Entry 7X2T (electron microscopy, 3.69 A resolution); this record covers chains A and C of the 6 polymer chains in the assembly.

# Chain A
Molecule: Virion protein 1
Organism: Coxsackievirus B1
UniProt: W8GTF7 (W8GTF7_9ENTO); residues 1-278 here = UniProt positions 1-278
Chain sequence (278 residues; each row starts with the number of its first residue):
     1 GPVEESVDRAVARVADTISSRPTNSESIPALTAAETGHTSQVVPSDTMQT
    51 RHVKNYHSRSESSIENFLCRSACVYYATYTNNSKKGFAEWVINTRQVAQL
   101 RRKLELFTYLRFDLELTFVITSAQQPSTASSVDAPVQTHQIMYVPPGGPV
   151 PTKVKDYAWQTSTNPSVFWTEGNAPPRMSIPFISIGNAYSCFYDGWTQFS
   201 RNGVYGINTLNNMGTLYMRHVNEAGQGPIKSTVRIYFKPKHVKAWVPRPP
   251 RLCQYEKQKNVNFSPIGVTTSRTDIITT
Disordered / not traced: 1-11
Sequence notes: conflict Lys-84 (Glu in W8GTF7)

# Chain C
Molecule: VP3
Organism: Coxsackievirus B1
Notes: EC 3.4.22.29, 3.6.1.15, 3.4.22.28, 2.7.7.48
UniProt: L7UV52 (L7UV52_9ENTO); residues 1-238 here correspond to UniProt positions 333-570 (UniProt number = residue number + 332)
Chain sequence (238 residues; row label = number of the first residue in the row):
     1 GLPVMTTPGSTQFLTSDDFQSPSAMPQFDVTPEMQIPGRVNNLMEIAEVD
    51 SVVPVNNTEDNVSSLKAYQIPVQSNSDNGKQVFGFPLQPGANNVLNRTLL
   101 GEILNYYTHWSGSIKLTFMFCGSAMATGKFLLAYSPPGAGVPKNRKDAML
   151 GTHVIWDVGLQSSCVLCVPWISQTHYRYVVEDEYTAAGYVTCWYQTNIVV
   201 PADVQSSCDILCFVSACNDFSVRMLKDTPFIRQDTFYQ

# Chain A / chain C interface
Pairs across the interface (139):
  Ala-15(A) / Asp-219(C)
  Ala-30(A) / Cys-164(C)
  Ala-30(A) / Val-165(C)  hydrogen bond (backbone-backbone)
  Leu-31(A) / Ser-163(C)
  Thr-32(A) / Gln-161(C)
  Thr-32(A) / Ser-162(C)
  Thr-32(A) / Ser-163(C)  hydrogen bond (backbone-side chain)
  Thr-32(A) / Val-165(C)
  Ala-33(A) / Ser-163(C)  hydrogen bond (backbone-side chain)
  Ala-34(A) / Met-119(C)  hydrophobic
  Ala-34(A) / Ser-163(C)  hydrogen bond (backbone-side chain)
  Glu-35(A) / Ser-162(C)  hydrogen bond
  Thr-39(A) / Glu-48(C)
  Thr-39(A) / Asp-50(C)
  Ser-40(A) / Lys-115(C)  hydrogen bond (backbone-side chain)
  Val-42(A) / Lys-115(C)
  Val-42(A) / Val-165(C)  hydrophobic
  Val-42(A) / Cys-217(C)
  Val-43(A) / Asn-218(C)
  Pro-44(A) / Ser-113(C)
  Pro-44(A) / Cys-167(C)
  Pro-44(A) / Cys-217(C)
  Met-48(A) / Pro-169(C)  hydrophobic
  His-57(A) / Ser-111(C)  hydrogen bond
  His-57(A) / His-175(C)
  His-57(A) / Ser-221(C)
  Arg-59(A) / Asn-42(C)
  Arg-59(A) / Met-44(C)
  Arg-59(A) / Glu-48(C)  salt bridge
  Arg-59(A) / Asn-218(C)
  Arg-59(A) / Phe-220(C)  hydrogen bond (side chain-backbone)
  Glu-61(A) / Tyr-107(C)  hydrogen bond (backbone-side chain)
  Glu-61(A) / Arg-223(C)
  Glu-61(A) / Met-224(C)  hydrogen bond (side chain-backbone)
  Glu-61(A) / Leu-225(C)
  Ser-62(A) / Asn-42(C)  hydrogen bond
  Ser-62(A) / Leu-43(C)  hydrogen bond (backbone-backbone)
  Ser-62(A) / Tyr-107(C)
  Ser-62(A) / Val-222(C)
  Ser-63(A) / Asn-41(C)
  Ser-63(A) / Asn-42(C)
  Ile-64(A) / Val-40(C)
  Ile-64(A) / Asn-41(C)
  Ile-64(A) / Leu-43(C)  hydrophobic
  Asn-66(A) / Leu-225(C)
  Phe-67(A) / Leu-43(C)  hydrophobic
  Phe-67(A) / Tyr-107(C)
  Arg-70(A) / Thr-15(C)
  Arg-70(A) / Leu-225(C)
  Ser-71(A) / Thr-15(C)  hydrogen bond (backbone-backbone)
  Tyr-76(A) / Phe-236(C)  hydrophobic
  Gln-96(A) / Gln-233(C)  hydrogen bond (backbone-side chain)
  Gln-96(A) / Phe-236(C)
  Gln-96(A) / Tyr-237(C)
  Val-97(A) / Gln-233(C)
  Val-97(A) / Tyr-237(C)
  Ala-98(A) / Ile-231(C)  hydrophobic
  Ala-98(A) / Gln-233(C)  hydrogen bond (backbone-side chain)
  Ala-98(A) / Tyr-237(C)
  Gln-99(A) / Asp-227(C)
  Arg-102(A) / Glu-102(C)  salt bridge
  Arg-102(A) / Tyr-106(C)  hydrogen bond
  Arg-102(A) / Ile-231(C)
  Phe-107(A) / Val-40(C)  hydrophobic
  Arg-111(A) / Val-30(C)
  Arg-111(A) / Thr-31(C)  hydrogen bond (side chain-backbone)
  Arg-111(A) / Glu-33(C)
  Glu-115(A) / Ser-21(C)  hydrogen bond
  Thr-117(A) / Phe-13(C)
  Ala-174(A) / Thr-11(C)
  Arg-177(A) / Phe-13(C)
  Arg-177(A) / Asp-17(C)  salt bridge
  Arg-177(A) / Ser-21(C)
  Met-178(A) / Ser-21(C)
  Met-178(A) / Pro-22(C)
  Ser-179(A) / Ser-21(C)
  Ser-179(A) / Pro-22(C)  hydrogen bond (backbone-backbone)
  Ser-179(A) / Ser-23(C)
  Ser-179(A) / Ala-24(C)  hydrogen bond (backbone-backbone)
  Ile-180(A) / Ala-24(C)  hydrophobic
  Ile-180(A) / Met-25(C)  hydrophobic
  Pro-181(A) / Phe-28(C)  hydrophobic
  Phe-182(A) / Phe-28(C)
  Ile-183(A) / Phe-28(C)  hydrophobic
  Ser-184(A) / Thr-31(C)  hydrogen bond (backbone-side chain)
  Ile-185(A) / Thr-31(C)
  Gly-186(A) / Thr-31(C)
  Asn-187(A) / Thr-31(C)
  Asn-187(A) / Pro-32(C)
  Asn-187(A) / Met-34(C)
  Tyr-236(A) / Phe-13(C)  hydrophobic
  Lys-238(A) / Asp-17(C)
  Lys-240(A) / Ser-21(C)
  Lys-243(A) / Glu-33(C)
  Lys-243(A) / Arg-39(C)
  Ala-244(A) / Arg-39(C)
  Ala-244(A) / Val-40(C)  hydrogen bond (backbone-backbone)
  Trp-245(A) / Ile-36(C)  hydrogen bond (side chain-backbone)
  Trp-245(A) / Gly-38(C)
  Trp-245(A) / Arg-39(C)
  Val-246(A) / Pro-37(C)
  Val-246(A) / Gly-38(C)  hydrogen bond (backbone-backbone)
  Pro-247(A) / Ile-46(C)  hydrophobic
  Pro-250(A) / Glu-102(C)
  Leu-252(A) / Arg-97(C)
  Gln-254(A) / Phe-230(C)
  Gln-254(A) / Arg-232(C)
  Tyr-255(A) / Ile-231(C)  hydrophobic
  Tyr-255(A) / Tyr-237(C)
  Gln-258(A) / Tyr-237(C)
  Gln-258(A) / Gln-238(C)
  Gly-267(A) / Val-62(C)
  Val-268(A) / Val-62(C)  hydrogen bond (backbone-backbone)
  Val-268(A) / Tyr-68(C)
  Val-268(A) / Arg-97(C)
  Thr-269(A) / Pro-54(C)
  Thr-269(A) / Asn-57(C)  hydrogen bond
  Thr-269(A) / Val-62(C)
  Thr-269(A) / Asn-93(C)
  Thr-269(A) / Arg-97(C)
  Thr-270(A) / Asn-57(C)
  Thr-270(A) / Asn-93(C)  hydrogen bond
  Ser-271(A) / Glu-59(C)  hydrogen bond
  Ser-271(A) / Asn-93(C)
  Arg-272(A) / Val-55(C)  hydrogen bond (side chain-backbone)
  Arg-272(A) / Asn-57(C)
  Arg-272(A) / Thr-58(C)
  Arg-272(A) / Gly-84(C)  hydrogen bond (side chain-backbone)
  Arg-272(A) / Phe-85(C)
  Arg-272(A) / Val-94(C)
  Asp-274(A) / Asn-57(C)
  Ile-275(A) / Asn-56(C)
  Ile-275(A) / Ile-70(C)  hydrophobic
  Ile-275(A) / Val-82(C)
  Ile-275(A) / Phe-83(C)
  Ile-275(A) / Gly-84(C)  hydrogen bond (backbone-backbone)
  Thr-277(A) / Gly-84(C)
  Thr-278(A) / Pro-86(C)
  Thr-278(A) / Val-141(C)
Other interface residues (no listed pair), chain A (87 interface residues in all): Val-14, Thr-17, Thr-47, Asn-55, Ser-58, Cys-69, Tyr-75, Arg-95, Arg-101, Lys-103, Tyr-109, Val-119, Tyr-143, Pro-165, Pro-175, Cys-253, Glu-256, Lys-257, Ile-276
Other interface residues (no listed pair), chain C (94 interface residues in all): Ser-16, Asp-18, Phe-19, Val-49, Ser-63, Ser-64, Pro-71, Gln-81, Leu-99, Thr-117, Thr-152, Trp-156, Asp-157, Tyr-176, Tyr-189, Phe-213, Thr-228

# Overview
The interface between chain A and chain C involves 87 residues on one side and 94 on the other; the contacts
include 31 hydrogen bonds and 3 salt bridges. Polar contacts include Arg-59(A)/Glu-48(C),
Arg-102(A)/Glu-102(C) and Arg-177(A)/Asp-17(C).
Chain A is Virion protein 1 and chain C is VP3, both from Coxsackievirus B1; the structure, Cryo-EM structure
of Coxsackievirus B1 mature virion in complex with nAb 8A10 (CVB1-M:8A10), was determined by electron
microscopy (same publication as 7X2G, 7X2I, 7X2O, 7X2W, 7X35, 7X37 and 7 further entries).
